Entry 2OG8 (X-ray diffraction, 2.30 A resolution); this record covers chain A.

Chain A:
Name: Proto-oncogene tyrosine-protein kinase LCK
From: Homo sapiens
Notes: EC 2.7.10.2; fragment: Lck kinase domain, residues 236-498
UniProt: P06239 (LCK_HUMAN); residues 237-499 here correspond to UniProt positions 236-498 (UniProt number = residue number - 1)
Chain sequence (265 residues; each row starts with the number of its first residue):
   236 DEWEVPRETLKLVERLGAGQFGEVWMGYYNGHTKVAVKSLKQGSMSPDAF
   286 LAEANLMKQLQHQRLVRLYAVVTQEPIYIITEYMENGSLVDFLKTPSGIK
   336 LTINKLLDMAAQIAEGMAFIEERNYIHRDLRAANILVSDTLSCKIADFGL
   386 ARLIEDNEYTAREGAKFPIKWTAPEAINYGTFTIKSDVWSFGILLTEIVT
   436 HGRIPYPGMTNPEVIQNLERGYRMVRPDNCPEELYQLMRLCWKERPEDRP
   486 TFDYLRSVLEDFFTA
Unresolved in the structure: 236, 386-402, 500
Sequence notes: cloning artifact (236, 500)
Small-molecule neighbours: aminoquinazoline 36 (1N8; n-{2-[(N,N-diethylglycyl)amino]-5-(trifluoromethyl)phenyl}-4-methyl-3-[2-(methylamino)quinazolin-6-yl]benzamide): Leu251, Val259, Ala271, Val272, Lys273, Glu288, Leu291, Met292, Leu295, Leu300, Val301, Ile314, Thr316, Glu317, Tyr318, Met319, Gly322, Tyr360, Leu371, Ile380, Ala381, Asp382, Phe383, Gly384

Overview:
Bound to chain A: aminoquinazoline 36.
Chain A is Proto-oncogene tyrosine-protein kinase LCK (Homo sapiens); the structure, crystal structure of
aminoquinazoline 36 bound to Lck, was determined by X-ray diffraction (same publication as 2OFV).
